Entry 7DYR (electron microscopy, 2.28 A resolution); this record covers chains Y and A of the 9 polymer chains in the assembly.

Chain Y:
Molecule: PTS system mannose-specific EIIC component
Source organism: Escherichia coli (strain K12)
Reference sequence: P69801 (PTNC_ECOLI); numbering as in UniProt (aligned over 1-266)
Chain sequence (266 residues; numbered 1 to 266; the number before each row is that of its first residue):
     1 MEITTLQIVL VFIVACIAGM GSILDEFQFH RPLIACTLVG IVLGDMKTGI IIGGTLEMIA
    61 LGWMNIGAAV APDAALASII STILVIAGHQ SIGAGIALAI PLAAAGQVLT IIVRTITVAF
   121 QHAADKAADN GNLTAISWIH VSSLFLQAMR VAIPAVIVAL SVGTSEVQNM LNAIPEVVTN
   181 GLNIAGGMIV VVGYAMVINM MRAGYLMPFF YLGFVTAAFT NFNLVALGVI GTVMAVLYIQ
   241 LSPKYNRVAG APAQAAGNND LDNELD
Disordered / not traced: 249-266
Small-molecule neighbours: alpha-D-mannopyranose (MAN): Asp-25, Asn-65, Ile-66, Gly-67
Curated features (UniProtKB/Swiss-Prot):
  - modified residue: Met-1 (N-formylmethionine)
  - mutagenesis: Asn-65 (N65P: Significantly impairs the mannose transport capacity)

Chain A:
Molecule: Microcin E492
Source organism: Klebsiella pneumoniae
Reference sequence: Q9Z4N4 (MCEA_KLEPN); residues 1-84 here correspond to UniProt positions 16-99 (UniProt number = residue number + 15)
Chain sequence (84 residues; numbered 1 to 84; the number before each row is that of its first residue):
     1 GETDPNTQLL NDLGNNMAWG AALGAPGGLG SAALGAAGGA LQTVGQGLID HGPVNVPIPV
    61 LIGPSWNGSG SGYNSATSSS GSGS
Disordered / not traced: 1-3, 79-84
Curated features (UniProtKB/Swiss-Prot):
  - modified residue: Ser-84 (Serine microcin E492 siderophore ester)

Chain Y / chain A interface:
Pairs across the interface (18; chain Y residue first):
  Met-58(Y) / Val-56(A)  hydrophobic
  Leu-61(Y) / Pro-59(A)  hydrophobic
  Gly-62(Y) / Ile-62(A)
  Gly-62(Y) / Trp-66(A)
  Trp-63(Y) / Trp-66(A)
  Met-64(Y) / Gly-63(A)
  Met-64(Y) / Pro-64(A)
  Met-64(Y) / Trp-66(A)  hydrogen bond (backbone-side chain)
  Val-70(Y) / Trp-66(A)
  Ala-71(Y) / Trp-66(A)  hydrophobic
  Pro-72(Y) / Trp-66(A)
  Asn-183(Y) / Trp-66(A)
  Asn-183(Y) / Asn-67(A)
  Gly-186(Y) / Asn-67(A)
  Gly-187(Y) / Asn-67(A)
  Phe-222(Y) / Asn-74(A)  hydrogen bond (backbone-side chain)
  Asn-223(Y) / Leu-61(A)
  Asn-223(Y) / Tyr-73(A)  hydrogen bond
Also at the interface, not in a pair above, chain Y (19 interface residues in all): Ile-66, Ala-69, Gln-107, Val-190, Asn-221, Leu-224
Also at the interface, not in a pair above, chain A (12 interface residues in all): Pro-57, Ser-65
From the paper, about this interface:
  - specific contacts: Trp-66(A)/Met-64(Y) (hydrogen bond), Tyr-73(A)/Asn-223(Y) (hydrogen bond), Asn-74(A)/Phe-222(Y) (hydrogen bond)

Overview:
19 residues of chain Y face 12 of chain A across their interface; the contacts include 3 hydrogen bonds. Polar
contacts include Met-64(Y)/Trp-66(A), Phe-222(Y)/Asn-74(A) and Asn-223(Y)/Tyr-73(A). The authors report
hydrogen bonds between Trp-66(A) and Met-64(Y), Tyr-73(A) and Asn-223(Y) and Asn-74(A) and Phe-222(Y).
Chain Y is PTS system mannose-specific EIIC component (Escherichia coli (strain K12)) and chain A is Microcin
E492 (Klebsiella pneumoniae); the structure, CryoEM Structure of Mannose Transporter ManYZ and Microcin E492
(MceA) complex, was determined by electron microscopy.
